PDB entry 4Y28 | X-ray diffraction, 2.80 A resolution | chains B and F of the 16 polymer chains in the assembly

== Chain B ==
Molecule: Photosystem I P700 chlorophyll a apoprotein A2
Organism: Pisum sativum
Notes: EC 1.97.1.12
Reference sequence: P05311 (PSAB_PEA); residues 1-733 here = UniProt positions 1-733
Sequence (733 residues; each row starts with the number of its first residue):
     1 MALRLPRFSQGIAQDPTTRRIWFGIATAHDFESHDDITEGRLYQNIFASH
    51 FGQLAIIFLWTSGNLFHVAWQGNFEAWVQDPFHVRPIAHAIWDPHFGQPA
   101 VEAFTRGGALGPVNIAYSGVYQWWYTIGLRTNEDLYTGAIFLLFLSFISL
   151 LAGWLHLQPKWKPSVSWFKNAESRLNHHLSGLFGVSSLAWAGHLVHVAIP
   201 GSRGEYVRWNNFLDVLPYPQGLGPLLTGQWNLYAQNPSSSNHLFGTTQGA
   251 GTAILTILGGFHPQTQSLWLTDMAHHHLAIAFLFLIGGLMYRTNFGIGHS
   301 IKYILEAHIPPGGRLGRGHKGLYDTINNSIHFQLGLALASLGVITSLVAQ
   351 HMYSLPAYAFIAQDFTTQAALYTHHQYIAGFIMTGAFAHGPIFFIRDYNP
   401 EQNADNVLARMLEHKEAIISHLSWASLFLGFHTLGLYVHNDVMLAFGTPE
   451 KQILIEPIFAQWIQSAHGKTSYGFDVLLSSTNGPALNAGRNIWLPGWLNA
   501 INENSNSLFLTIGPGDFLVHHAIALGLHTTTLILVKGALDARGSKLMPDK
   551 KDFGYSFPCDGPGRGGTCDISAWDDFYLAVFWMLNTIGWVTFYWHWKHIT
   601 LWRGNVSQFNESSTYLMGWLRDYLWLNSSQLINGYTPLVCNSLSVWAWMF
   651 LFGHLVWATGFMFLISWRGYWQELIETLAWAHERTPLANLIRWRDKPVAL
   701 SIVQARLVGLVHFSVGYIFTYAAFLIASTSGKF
Unresolved in the structure: 1
Construct notes: engineered mutation L5 (Ile in P05311), I115 (Asn in P05311), M273 (Val in P05311), S471 (Thr in P05311), V476 (Ile in P05311), L477 (Pro in P05311), Y635 (Ile in P05311)
Swiss-Prot annotation at these positions:
  - binding site ([4Fe-4S] cluster): C559, C568
  - binding site (chlorophyll a): H654, M662, Y670
  - binding site (phylloquinone): W671
Bound ions: chlorophyll a Mg site 1 near Q53 (its only coordinating residue here); chlorophyll a Mg site 2 near D93 (its only coordinating residue here); Ca2+: I501, E503, N506, L508; 4Fe-4S cluster Fe: C559 (shared with 1 residue of chain A)
Small-molecule neighbours:
  - beta-carotene (BCR), molecule 1: L54, I57, F58, W60, G181, L182, V185, S186
  - beta-carotene (BCR), molecule 2: L65, W123, W124, I127, L129, G138, F141, L142, L145, W209
  - beta-carotene (BCR), molecule 3: L188, L222, L225, L278, F282, L285, I286, L289, I297
  - beta-carotene (BCR), molecule 4: F332, G335, L336, A339, V343, M383, A386, F387, G390, F393, F394, L408, A538
  - beta-carotene (BCR), molecule 5: F387, L408, M411, V535, L539
  - beta-carotene (BCR), molecule 6: L434, G435, V438
  - beta-carotene (BCR), molecule 7: V645, W648, M649, F652, W671, I675, L678, F719
  - beta-carotene (BCR), molecule 8: T685, P686, L687
  - chlorophyll a isomer (CL0): L620, L624, W625, W657
  - chlorophyll a (CLA), molecule 1: L5, F8, G24, I25, A28, H29, F31, H34, S49, G52, Q53, I56
  - chlorophyll a (CLA), molecule 2: T18, I21, W22, I675, L678, A679, H682, I691, R692, W693, R694, D695, P697, V698
  - chlorophyll a (CLA), molecule 3: W22, F652, L655, V656, T659, M662, F663, L700, V708, V711, H712, V715
  - chlorophyll a (CLA), molecule 4: I25, A26, T27, A28, H29, D30, H331, L334, L338, F381, I382, T384, G385, A388, H389, I392, R396, Y555, W573, F576, F652, V711, V715, F719
  - chlorophyll a (CLA), molecule 5: H29, Q53, I56, I57, W60, L341, I378, F381, I382
  - chlorophyll a (CLA), molecule 6: H29, F31, Y43, I46, S49, H50, Q53, L54, I57, F168, R174, H178, L182, F183, I330, H331, Q333, L334, A337, L338, L341
  - chlorophyll a (CLA), molecule 7: F47, F51, I148, L151, A152, L155, H156, W161, P163, W167
  - chlorophyll a (CLA), molecule 8: F47, H50, F51, L54, W123, W167, F168, N170, S173, R174, H177, H178, G181, L182, F183, I344, Y358
  - chlorophyll a (CLA), molecule 9: I56, W60, N64, A88, H89, N114, I115, A116, Y117, S118, V120, V645, W646, M649, F719
  - chlorophyll a (CLA), molecule 10: F58, I127, G128, L129, D134, T137, G138, F141, L145, I148, S149, S186, A189, W190, G192, H193, H196, V197, V207, R208, W209, F212
  - chlorophyll a (CLA), molecule 11: L59, W60, S62, G63, F66, H67, W70, Q71, H89, A90, W92, L143
  - chlorophyll a (CLA), molecule 12: W60, N64, Y117, S118, V120, A370, L371, T373, H374, Y377, I378, F381, W646, M649, I718, F719, A722, L725, I726
  - chlorophyll a (CLA), molecule 13: W60, T61, S118, G119, V120, W123, V185, S186, A189, L341, I344, T345, V348, M352, Y358, I361, L371, H374, H375, I378, I382
  - chlorophyll a (CLA), molecule 14: H89, A90, I91, W92, D93, H95, F96, F104, N114, S644, V645, W648
  - chlorophyll a (CLA), molecule 15: W123, T126, I127, L182, F183, S186, S187, W190, L194, L268, M273, H276, H277, I280, F284, I344, L347, V348, H351, M352, A357, Y358
  - chlorophyll a (CLA), molecule 16: W167, N170, S173, H177, T293, N294, F295
  - chlorophyll a (CLA), molecule 17: A171, R174, L175, H178, L179, F183, L283, I301, L305, Y323, I326, N327, L336, A337, S340, L341, I344
  - chlorophyll a (CLA), molecule 18: L175, L179, F183, L283, F284, G287, M290, Y291, I301, I304
  - chlorophyll a (CLA), molecule 19: N176, H177, S180, G181, V185, L285, G288, L289, Y291, T293, F295, I297
  - chlorophyll a (CLA), molecule 20: L188, A189, A191, G192, V195, H196, F212, L213, V215, L216, P217, Y218, G221, L222, L226, Y233, I254, L255, L278
  - chlorophyll a (CLA), molecule 21: L225, W230, N231, Y233, A234, L255, T256, I257, H275, L278, A279, F282, L283, I286, I492, W493
  - chlorophyll a (CLA), molecule 22: T256, I257, G259, G260, L268, D272, M273, H275, H276, A279, L283, H351, L355, W493, W497
  - chlorophyll a (CLA), molecule 23: I286, G287, L289, M290, I297, G298, H299
  - chlorophyll a (CLA), molecule 24: M290, H299, Y303, I304, A307, H308
  - chlorophyll a (CLA), molecule 25: I304, L305, H308, L315, H319, L322, I326, F332, V407, L408, M411
  - chlorophyll a (CLA), molecule 26: A307, H308, I309, P310, P311, R314, L315, H319
  - chlorophyll a (CLA), molecule 27: R314, L315, V407, R410, M411, E413, H414, A417, I418, H421
  - chlorophyll a (CLA), molecule 28: A339, S340, V343, I344, L347, Q350, H351, Y353, S354, L355, L508, F509
  - chlorophyll a (CLA), molecule 29: V343, S346, L347, Q350, Q376, G380, M383, F387, L527, T530, T531, L534, M583, T586, I587
  - chlorophyll a (CLA), molecule 30: Q350, Y353, Y372, Q376, F459, A460, I463, Q464, F509, L510, I512, H520, I523, L527, V590, Y593, W594, K597
  - chlorophyll a (CLA), molecule 31: A417, H421, W424
  - chlorophyll a (CLA), molecule 32: I418, H421, L422, W424, A524, L527, H528, T531
  - chlorophyll a (CLA), molecule 33: S420, H421, S423, W424, L427, F431
  - chlorophyll a (CLA), molecule 34: S423, S426, L427, G430, F431, L434, L525, T529, L532, I533, L578, F581, W582
  - chlorophyll a (CLA), molecule 35: W424, F428, L429, I455, E456, P457, I458, F459, A460, F517, H520, H521, A524, H528
  - chlorophyll a (CLA), molecule 36: W424, L427, F428, F431, H432
  - chlorophyll a (CLA), molecule 37: F431, H432, G435, L436, V438, H439, V442, M443, F446, K451, I453
  - chlorophyll a (CLA), molecule 38: T433, L434, Y437, V519, A522, L525, N585, W589, F592, L616, W619, L620, L624, S628, I632, F650, H654, W657, F713, Y717, T720, Y721, F724
  - chlorophyll a (CLA), molecule 39: L434, V438, D441, L525, F581, W582, N585, W589, L616, L620, W657, F713, Y717
  - chlorophyll a (CLA), molecule 40: I458, F459, W462, F474
  - chlorophyll a (CLA), molecule 41: W462, I463, A466, H467, L477, L478, A485, W493, L494, W497, F509
  - chlorophyll a (CLA), molecule 42: L477, P484, A485, A488, G489, W493
  - chlorophyll a (CLA), molecule 43: W648, L651, F652, H654, L655, W657, A658
  - chlorophyll a (CLA), molecule 44: L655, A658, T659, F661, M662, I665, S666, Y670, W671, L674
  - chlorophyll a (CLA), molecule 45: L678, A681, H682, T685, A688, I691
  - chlorophyll a (CLA), molecule 46: W680, A681, R684, T685, P686
  - chlorophyll a (CLA), molecule 47: P686, L687, I691
  - dodecyl-alpha-D-maltoside (LMU): L213, D214, L216, G221, L222, G223, L226
  - phylloquinone (PQN): W22, M662, F663, S666, W667, R668, W671, I675, V698, A699, L700, S701, A705
  - 4Fe-4S cluster (SF4): C559, G561, P562, C568, W667, I702

== Chain F ==
Molecule: Photosystem I reaction center subunit III
Organism: Pisum sativum
Sequence (154 residues; row label = number of the first residue in the row):
    78 DISGLTPCKESKQFAKREKQSIKKLESSLKIYAADSAPALAINATIEKTK
   128 RRFDNYAKQGLLCGADGLPHLIVSGDQRHWGEFITPGILFLYIAGWIGWV
   178 GRSYLIAIRDEKKPTQKEIIIDVPLASRLVFRGFSWPIAAYRELLNGELV
   228 AKDV
Unresolved in the structure: 78-79, 230-231
Disulfides: C85-C140
Bound ions: chlorophyll a Mg near S151 (its only coordinating residue here)
Small-molecule neighbours:
  - beta-carotene (BCR), molecule 1: V150, S151, G152, F160, I161, G172, G175, W176, R179, W213
  - beta-carotene (BCR), molecule 2: P163, L166, F167, I170, I174
  - chlorophyll a (CLA), molecule 1: Y133, L166, I170
  - chlorophyll a (CLA), molecule 2: V150, F160, I161, G164, I165, L168
  - chlorophyll a (CLA), molecule 3: S151, G152, D153, Q154, W157, I161, I165
  - chlorophyll a (CLA), molecule 4: F160, G164, F167, L168, A171, G172, I174, G175, W213
  - chlorophyll a (CLA), molecule 5: Y169, F211, P214, I215, A217, Y218
  - chlorophyll a (CLA), molecule 6: I170, W173, I174, V177, V207, F208
  - chlorophyll a (CLA), molecule 7: G175, V177, G178, R179, Y181, L182, I198, A203
  - chlorophyll a (CLA), molecule 8: G178, Y181, L182, K194, E195, I196, I198, V200, A203

== How chain B and chain F interact ==
Residue-residue contacts (25; chain B residue first):
  T448(B) with R129(F)
  P449(B) with R94(F); L145(F)
  E450(B) with R129(F), salt bridge; F130(F); Y133(F); L145(F); P146(F)
  K451(B) with R129(F); Y133(F)
  Q452(B) with L145(F)
  L454(B) with H147(F); L148(F), hydrogen bond (backbone-backbone)
  I455(B) with L148(F); V150(F), hydrophobic
  E456(B) with L82(F); H147(F), salt bridge; L148(F), hydrogen bond (backbone-backbone)
  I458(B) with S151(F)
  F459(B) with S151(F)
  Y472(B) with G81(F)
  F474(B) with S80(F)
  P514(B) with H147(F)
  E611(B) with R94(F), salt bridge; D143(F)
Other interface residues (no listed pair), chain B (15 interface residues in all): I453

== In short ==
Chain B and chain F form an interface of 15 and 14 residues respectively, with 2 hydrogen bonds and 3 salt
bridges. Polar pairs include E450(B)-R129(F), E456(B)-H147(F) and E611(B)-R94(F). 5 chlorophyll a molecules
are bound between chain B and chain F.
Chain B is Photosystem I P700 chlorophyll a apoprotein A2 and chain F is Photosystem I reaction center subunit
III, both from Pisum sativum; the structure, The structure of plant photosystem I super-complex at 2.8
angstrom resolution, was determined by X-ray diffraction.
